4LFH - chains D and G; structure by X-ray diffraction, 2.30 A resolution.

[Chain D]
Name: 9C2 TCR delta chain
Organism: Homo sapiens
Chain sequence (236 residues; numbered 1 to 236; the number before each row is that of its first residue):
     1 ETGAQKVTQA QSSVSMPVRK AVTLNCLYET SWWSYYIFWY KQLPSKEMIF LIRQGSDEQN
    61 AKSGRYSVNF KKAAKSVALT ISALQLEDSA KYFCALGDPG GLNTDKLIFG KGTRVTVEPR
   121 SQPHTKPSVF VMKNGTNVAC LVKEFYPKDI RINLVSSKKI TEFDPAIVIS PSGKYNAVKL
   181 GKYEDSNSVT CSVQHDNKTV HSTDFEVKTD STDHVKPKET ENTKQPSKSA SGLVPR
Disordered / not traced: 1-4, 207-236
Cystine bridges: Cys26-Cys94, Cys140-Cys191
Glycans and other covalent adducts: N-acetylglucosamine (NAG) linked to Asn134

[Chain G]
Name: 9C2 TCR gamma chain
Organism: Homo sapiens
Chain sequence (251 residues; each row starts with the number of its first residue):
     1 ETGSSNLEGG TKSVTRPTRS SAEITCDLTV INAFYIHWYL HQEGKAPQRL LYYDVSNSKD
    61 VLESGLSPGK YYTHTPRRWS WILILRNLIE NDSGVYYCAT WDRGNPKTHY YKKLFGSGTT
   121 LVVTDKQLDA DVSPKPTIFL PSIAETKLQK AGTYLCLLEK FFPDVIKIHW QEKKSNTILG
   181 SQEGNTMKTN DTYMKFSWLT VPEESLDKEH RCIVRHENNK NGVDQEIIFP PIKTDVITMD
   241 PKDNASGLVP R
Disordered / not traced: 1-9, 104-110, 239-251
Cystine bridges: Cys26-Cys98

[How chain D and chain G interact]
Pairs across the interface (90; chain D residue first):
  Phe38(D) - Trp101(G)  hydrophobic
  Phe38(D) - Tyr111(G)
  Tyr40(D) - Lys113(G)  hydrogen bond (side chain-backbone)
  Tyr40(D) - Phe115(G)  hydrophobic
  Gln42(D) - His41(G)
  Gln42(D) - Tyr97(G)  hydrogen bond
  Ser45(D) - Thr11(G)  hydrogen bond (backbone-side chain)
  Lys46(D) - Val95(G)
  Lys46(D) - Tyr97(G)  hydrogen bond (backbone-side chain)
  Lys46(D) - Ser117(G)
  Glu47(D) - Thr11(G)
  Glu47(D) - Ser117(G)  hydrogen bond
  Met48(D) - Pro47(G)  hydrophobic
  Met48(D) - Tyr97(G)
  Met48(D) - Phe115(G)  hydrophobic
  Phe50(D) - Lys112(G)
  Arg53(D) - Tyr111(G)  hydrogen bond (side chain-backbone)
  Phe93(D) - His41(G)
  Phe93(D) - Pro47(G)
  Gly100(D) - Trp101(G)
  Gly101(D) - Trp101(G)
  Gly101(D) - Tyr111(G)
  Leu102(D) - Trp101(G)  hydrogen bond (backbone-side chain)
  Asn103(D) - Phe34(G)
  Asn103(D) - Tyr35(G)
  Asn103(D) - His37(G)  hydrogen bond (backbone-side chain)
  Asn103(D) - Trp101(G)
  Thr104(D) - Tyr35(G)
  Thr104(D) - His37(G)
  Thr104(D) - Arg49(G)  hydrogen bond (backbone-side chain)
  Thr104(D) - Tyr52(G)
  Asp105(D) - His37(G)
  Asp105(D) - Arg49(G)
  Asp105(D) - Trp101(G)  hydrogen bond (backbone-side chain)
  Asp105(D) - Lys113(G)  hydrogen bond (backbone-side chain)
  Lys106(D) - Tyr39(G)
  Lys106(D) - Arg49(G)
  Lys106(D) - Glu63(G)  salt bridge
  Lys106(D) - Lys113(G)
  Leu107(D) - Tyr39(G)  hydrogen bond (backbone-side chain)
  Leu107(D) - Trp101(G)  hydrophobic
  Leu107(D) - Lys113(G)
  Phe109(D) - Tyr39(G)  hydrophobic
  Phe109(D) - Ala46(G)
  Phe109(D) - Pro47(G)
  Phe109(D) - Phe115(G)  hydrophobic
  Gly110(D) - Ala46(G)
  Gly110(D) - Pro47(G)
  Lys111(D) - Gly44(G)
  Lys111(D) - Ala46(G)
  Ser128(D) - Gln149(G)  hydrogen bond
  Phe130(D) - Ser142(G)
  Phe130(D) - Ala144(G)
  Phe130(D) - Glu145(G)
  Phe130(D) - Gln149(G)
  Val131(D) - Ser142(G)
  Met132(D) - Phe139(G)
  Met132(D) - Leu140(G)
  Met132(D) - Thr153(G)
  Met132(D) - Leu155(G)  hydrophobic
  Lys133(D) - Phe139(G)
  Asn134(D) - Thr137(G)
  Asn134(D) - Ile138(G)  hydrogen bond (side chain-backbone)
  Asn134(D) - Phe139(G)
  Asn137(D) - Thr137(G)
  Asn137(D) - Phe139(G)
  Asn137(D) - Leu157(G)
  Leu141(D) - Glu145(G)
  Leu141(D) - Thr153(G)
  Lys143(D) - Glu145(G)  salt bridge
  Lys143(D) - Gln149(G)  hydrogen bond
  Phe163(D) - Met187(G)  hydrophobic
  Phe163(D) - Thr189(G)
  Asp164(D) - Met187(G)
  Ala166(D) - Gly184(G)
  Ala166(D) - Phe196(G)  hydrophobic
  Val168(D) - Gln182(G)
  Val168(D) - Glu183(G)
  Val168(D) - Trp198(G)  hydrophobic
  Ile169(D) - Gln182(G)
  Asn176(D) - Gln182(G)
  Val178(D) - Leu155(G)  hydrophobic
  Val178(D) - Phe196(G)  hydrophobic
  Val178(D) - Trp198(G)  hydrophobic
  Leu180(D) - Phe139(G)  hydrophobic
  Leu180(D) - Leu155(G)  hydrophobic
  Leu180(D) - Phe196(G)  hydrophobic
  Lys182(D) - Glu159(G)  salt bridge
  Phe205(D) - Ala144(G)
  Phe205(D) - Leu148(G)
Other interface residues (no listed pair), chain D (45 interface residues in all): Tyr36, Ala139, Ser170, Pro171, Glu206
Other interface residues (no listed pair), chain G (47 interface residues in all): Gly10, Glu43, Lys45, Leu114, Tyr154, Met194, Thr200

[In short]
Chain D and chain G form an interface of 45 and 47 residues respectively; the contacts include 15 hydrogen
bonds and 3 salt bridges. Polar contacts include Lys106(D)-Glu63(G), Lys143(D)-Glu145(G) and
Lys182(D)-Glu159(G). Covalently linked N-acetylglucosamine: at Asn134(D).
Here chain D is 9C2 TCR delta chain and chain G is 9C2 TCR gamma chain, both from Homo sapiens. Entry 4LFH
(Crystal Structure of 9C2 TCR) was determined by X-ray diffraction together with 4LHU from the same study.
